PDB entry 2WTG | X-ray diffraction, 1.50 A resolution | chain A

[Chain A]
Name: Globin-like protein
Source organism: Caenorhabditis elegans
Reference sequence: P30627 (GLBH_CAEEL); numbering as in UniProt (aligned over 1-159)
Sequence (159 residues; each row starts with the number of its first residue):
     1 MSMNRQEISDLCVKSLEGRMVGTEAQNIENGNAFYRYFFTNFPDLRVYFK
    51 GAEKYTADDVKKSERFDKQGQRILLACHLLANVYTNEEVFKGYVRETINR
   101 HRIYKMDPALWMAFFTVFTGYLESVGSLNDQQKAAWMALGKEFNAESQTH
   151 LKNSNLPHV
Disordered / not traced: 1
Differences from the reference sequence: engineered mutation Ser127 (Cys in P30627)
Ion coordination: heme Fe: His101 (together with oxygen molecule)
Small-molecule neighbours:
  - heme (HEM): Phe38, Leu45, Tyr48, Phe49, Arg65, Gln69, Arg72, Ile73, Ala76, Cys77, Leu80, Thr97, Arg100, His101, Tyr104, Met106, Leu110, Trp111, Phe114, Phe143
  - oxygen molecule (OXY): Phe34, Tyr35, Phe38, Phe49, Gln69, Ile73, His101
Curated features (UniProtKB/Swiss-Prot):
  - binding site (heme): His101
Reported in the primary citation:
  - binding site for heme: Phe38, Phe49, Arg65, Ile73, Arg100, Phe114
  - heme coordination: His101
  - contacts within the chain: Tyr35-Gln69 (hydrogen bond), Thr97-His101 (backbone contact)
  - binding site for oxygen molecule: Tyr35
  - conformationally variable residues (loop rearrangement): Ser124 to Gly126
  - self-association interface (contacts with another copy of this molecule): Arg72 to Val83, Glu87 to His101

[Summary]
Bound to chain A: heme and oxygen molecule. From UniProt: heme-binding residue His101. From the paper: a
binding site for heme at Phe38, Phe49 and Arg65 among others; a binding site for oxygen molecule at Tyr35.
Chain A is Globin-like protein (Caenorhabditis elegans); the structure, High resolution 3D structure of
C.elegans globin-like protein GLB-1, was determined by X-ray diffraction together with 2WTH from the same
study.
